9BX0 - chains B and E of the 6 polymer chains in the assembly; structure by electron microscopy, 9.20 A resolution (very low resolution: no residue pairs are listed; an interface is given only as per-side residue counts).

# Chain B
Name: Nucleoprotein
Source organism: Influenza A virus
UniProt: A0A516TQ93 (A0A516TQ93_9INFA); residue numbers follow UniProt; this construct covers 1-498
Chain sequence (498 residues; numbered 1 to 498; the number before each row is that of its first residue):
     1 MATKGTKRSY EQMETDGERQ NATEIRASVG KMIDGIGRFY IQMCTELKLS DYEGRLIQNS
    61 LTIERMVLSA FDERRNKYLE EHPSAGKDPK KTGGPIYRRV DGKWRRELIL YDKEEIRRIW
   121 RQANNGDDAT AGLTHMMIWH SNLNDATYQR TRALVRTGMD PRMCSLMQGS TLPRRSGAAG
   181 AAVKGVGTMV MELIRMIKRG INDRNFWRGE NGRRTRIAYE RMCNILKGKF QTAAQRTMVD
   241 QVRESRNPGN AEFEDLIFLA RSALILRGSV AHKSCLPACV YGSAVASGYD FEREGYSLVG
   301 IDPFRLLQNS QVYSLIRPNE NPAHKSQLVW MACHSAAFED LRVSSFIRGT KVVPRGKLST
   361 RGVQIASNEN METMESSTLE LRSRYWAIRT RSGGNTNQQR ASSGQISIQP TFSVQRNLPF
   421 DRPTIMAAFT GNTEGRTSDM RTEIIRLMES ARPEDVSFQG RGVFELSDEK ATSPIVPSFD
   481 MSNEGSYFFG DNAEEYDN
Unresolved in the structure: 1-20, 491-498

# Chain E
Molecule: viral RNA
Source organism: Influenza A virus
Sequence (60 nucleotides; numbered 1 to 66; 6 numbers in that range are skipped by the numbering (no residue carries them; nothing is unmodelled there); the number before each row is that of its first residue):
     1 UUUUUUUUUU UUUUUUUUU
    26 UUUUUUUUUU UUUUUUUUUU UUUUUUUUUU UUUUUUUUUU U
Unresolved in the structure: 45-66

# Chain B / chain E interface
At this resolution (9 A) residue pairs are not listed: 10 residues of chain B and 6 of chain E lie at the interface.

# In short
Chain B and chain E form an interface of 10 and 6 residues respectively.
Chain B is Nucleoprotein and chain E is viral RNA, both from Influenza A virus; the structure, Structure of
influenza A RNP, 4xNP local reconstruction, class 4, was determined by electron microscopy together with 9BWV,
9BWZ, 9BX1, 9BX4 and 9C4H from the same study.
